Entry 6R93 (electron microscopy, 4.00 A resolution); this record covers chains J and D of the 10 polymer chains in the assembly.

== Chain J ==
Molecule: Human alpha-satellite DNA (145-MER) with a 6-4PP at positions 95-96
Sequence (147 nucleotides; row label = number of the first residue in the row):
     1 ATCAATATCCACCTGCAGATTCTACCAAAAGTGTATTTGGAAACTGCTCC
    50 AATCAAAAGGCATGTTCAGCTGAACCAGCTGAACATGCCTTTTGAX
    95 TGGAGCAGTTTCCAAATACACTTTTGGTAGAATCTGCAGGTGGATATTGA
   145 T
Modified / non-standard residues: T64 ((6-4)photoproduct) at position 95
Glycans and other covalent adducts: covalent link T64_95-DG97

== Chain D ==
Protein: Histone H2B type 1-J
Source organism: Homo sapiens
UniProt: P06899 (H2B1J_HUMAN); residue numbers follow UniProt; this construct covers 1-126
Chain sequence (129 residues; row label = number of the first residue in the row; numbers below 1 keep their minus sign (Gly-2 is residue -2)):
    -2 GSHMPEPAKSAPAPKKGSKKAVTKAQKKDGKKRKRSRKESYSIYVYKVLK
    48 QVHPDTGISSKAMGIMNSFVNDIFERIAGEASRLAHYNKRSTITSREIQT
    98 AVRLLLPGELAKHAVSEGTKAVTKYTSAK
Disordered / not traced: -2 to 29
Construct notes: expression tag (-2 to 0)
UniProt features mapped onto this chain:
  - modified residue: Pro2 (N-acetylproline), Glu3 (ADP-ribosyl glutamic acid), Lys6 (N6-(2-hydroxyisobutyryl)lysine), Ser7 (ADP-ribosylserine), Lys12 (N6-(beta-hydroxybutyryl)lysine), Lys13 (N6-(2-hydroxyisobutyryl)lysine), Ser15 (Phosphoserine), Lys16 (N6-acetyllysine), Lys17 (N6-(beta-hydroxybutyryl)lysine), Lys21 (N6-(2-hydroxyisobutyryl)lysine), Lys24 (N6-(2-hydroxyisobutyryl)lysine), Lys25 (N6-(2-hydroxyisobutyryl)lysine), Lys35 (N6-(2-hydroxyisobutyryl)lysine), Glu36 (PolyADP-ribosyl glutamic acid), Ser37 (Phosphoserine), Lys44 (N6-(2-hydroxyisobutyryl)lysine), Lys47 (N6-(2-hydroxyisobutyryl)lysine), Lys58 (N6,N6-dimethyllysine), Arg80 (Dimethylated arginine), Lys86 (N6,N6,N6-trimethyllysine) and 6 more in UniProt
  - glycosylation: Ser113 (O-linked (GlcNAc) serine)
  - cross-link (Glycyl lysine isopeptide (Lys-Gly)): Lys6 (interchain with G-Cter in SUMO2), Lys21 (interchain with G-Cter in SUMO2), Lys35 (interchain with G-Cter in ubiquitin), Lys121 (interchain with G-Cter in ubiquitin)

== Interface between chain J and chain D ==
Contacting residue pairs - 12 pairs, chain J then chain D:
  DG46(J) - Lys31(D)  sugar contact
  DC47(J) - Lys31(D)  salt bridge to the phosphate
  DG120(J) - Arg34(D)  base contact
  DG121(J) - Arg34(D)  base contact
  DG121(J) - Tyr41(D)  hydrogen bond to the phosphate
  DT122(J) - Lys35(D)  phosphate contact
  DT122(J) - Glu36(D)  phosphate contact
  DT122(J) - Ser37(D)  hydrogen bond to the phosphate
  DT122(J) - Ile40(D)  phosphate contact
  DA123(J) - Arg32(D)  phosphate contact
  DA123(J) - Lys35(D)  hydrogen bond to the phosphate
  DG124(J) - Arg32(D)  salt bridge to the phosphate
Also at the interface, not in a pair above, chain D (9 interface residues in all): Ser33

== Summary ==
The interface between chain J and chain D involves 7 residues on one side and 9 on the other, with 3 hydrogen
bonds and 2 salt bridges. Polar contacts include DG121(J)-Tyr41(D), DT122(J)-Ser37(D) and DA123(J)-Lys35(D).
Chain J is Human alpha-satellite DNA (145-MER) with a 6-4PP at positions 95-96 and chain D is Histone H2B type
1-J (Homo sapiens); the structure, Cryo-EM structure of NCP-6-4PP, was determined by electron microscopy
together with 6R8Y, 6R8Z, 6R90, 6R91, 6R92 and 6R94 from the same study.
